PDB entry 7CC9 | X-ray diffraction, 2.06 A resolution | chains A and E of the 3 polymer chains in the assembly

[Chain A]
Name: HNHc domain-containing protein
Source organism: Streptomyces pristinaespiralis
Notes: fragment: Sulfur binding domain
Reference sequence: A0A0M4DML1 (A0A0M4DML1_STRPR); numbering as in UniProt (aligned over 3-165)
Chain sequence (163 residues; each row starts with the number of its first residue):
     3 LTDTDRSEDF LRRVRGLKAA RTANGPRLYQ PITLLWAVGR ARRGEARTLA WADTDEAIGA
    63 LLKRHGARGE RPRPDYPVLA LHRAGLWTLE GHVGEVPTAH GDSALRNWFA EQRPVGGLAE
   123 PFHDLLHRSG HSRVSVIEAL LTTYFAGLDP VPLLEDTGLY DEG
From the paper describing this entry:
  - binding site for the 8-nt DNA strand: Ala22, Arg29, Tyr31, Gln32, Arg73, Arg75, Tyr78, Pro79, Ala82, Arg85, Ala101, His102, Gly103, Asp104
  - mutagenesis - Y31A, G103A (Kd >9000 nM): abolished binding to the 8-nt DNA strand
  - mutagenesis - H102A (370-fold), D104A (25-fold): decreased binding to the 8-nt DNA strand

[Chain E]
Molecule: 8-nt DNA strand
Sequence (8 nucleotides; numbered 1 to 8; the number before each row is that of its first residue):
     1 GGGCCGCC

[How chain A and chain E interact]
Residue-residue contacts (4):
  Lys20(A) with DG6(E), base contact; DC7(E), hydrogen bond to the base; DC8(E), sugar contact
  Ser105(A) with DG1(E), hydrogen bond to the base
Interface residues without a listed pair, chain A (5 interface residues in all): Arg23, His102, Asp104
Interface residues without a listed pair, chain E (7 interface residues in all): DG2, DC4, DC5

[Overview]
5 residues of chain A face 7 of chain E across their interface; the contacts include 2 hydrogen bonds. Polar
contacts include Lys20(A)-DC7(E) and Ser105(A)-DG1(E). From the paper: a binding site for the 8-nt DNA strand
at Ala22(A), Arg29(A) and Tyr31(A) among others; Y31A and G103A of chain A abolish binding to the 8-nt DNA
strand; 4 substitutions were tested in all.
Here chain A is HNHc domain-containing protein (Streptomyces pristinaespiralis) and chain E is an 8-nt DNA
strand. Entry 7CC9 (Sulfur binding domain of SprMcrA complexed with phosphorothioated DNA) was determined by
X-ray diffraction, deposited together with 7CCD and 7CCJ.
